Entry 2Y93 (X-ray diffraction, 2.22 A resolution); this record covers chains A and B.

# Chain A (and B)
Name: Cis-2,3-dihydrobiphenyl-2,3-diol dehydrogenase
Organism: Comamonas testosteroni
Notes: EC 1.3.1.56; chain B of this document is another copy of the same molecule, construct and numbering; everything in this record applies to it too
Reference sequence: Q46381 (BPHB_COMTE); residue numbers follow UniProt; this construct covers 1-281
Amino-acid sequence (281 residues; each row starts with the number of its first residue):
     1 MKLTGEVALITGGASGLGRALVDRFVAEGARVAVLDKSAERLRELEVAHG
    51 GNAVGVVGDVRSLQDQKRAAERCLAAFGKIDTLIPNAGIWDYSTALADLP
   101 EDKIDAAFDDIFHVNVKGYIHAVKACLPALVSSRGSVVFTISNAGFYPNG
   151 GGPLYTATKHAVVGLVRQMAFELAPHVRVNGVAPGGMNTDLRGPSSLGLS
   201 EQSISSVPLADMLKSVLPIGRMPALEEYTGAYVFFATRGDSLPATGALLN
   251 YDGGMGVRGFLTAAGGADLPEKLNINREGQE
Disordered / not traced: 199-205, 277-281
Curated features (UniProtKB/Swiss-Prot):
  - active site: Y155 (Proton acceptor)
  - binding site (substrate): S142
Reported in the primary citation:
  - self-association interface (contacts with another copy of this molecule); pairs are residue here / residue on that copy: F171-G265, H176-A267, G266-A174, F234, F235
  - catalytic residues: S142, Y155, K159 (by similarity / conservation)
  - catalytic residues: N115 (citing earlier work)
  - specificity-determining residues: N143 (proposed by the authors, not directly observed)

# Chain A / chain B interface
Contacting residue pairs (113):
  K2(A) - K2(B)
  K2(A) - D240(B)  salt bridge
  R24(A) - D240(B)  salt bridge
  L127(A) - L273(B)  hydrophobic
  P128(A) - L273(B)  hydrophobic
  P128(A) - I275(B)
  V131(A) - L273(B)  hydrophobic
  V131(A) - I275(B)  hydrophobic
  S132(A) - I275(B)
  R167(A) - V257(B)
  A170(A) - V257(B)  hydrophobic
  F171(A) - V257(B)
  F171(A) - G259(B)
  F171(A) - T262(B)
  F171(A) - A263(B)
  F171(A) - A264(B)
  F171(A) - G265(B)  hydrogen bond (backbone-backbone)
  E172(A) - G265(B)
  E172(A) - G266(B)  hydrogen bond (backbone-backbone)
  E172(A) - L269(B)
  L173(A) - L269(B)  hydrophobic
  A174(A) - P218(B)
  A174(A) - A264(B)
  A174(A) - G265(B)
  A174(A) - G266(B)  hydrogen bond (backbone-backbone)
  A174(A) - A267(B)
  P175(A) - P218(B)
  P175(A) - I219(B)
  P175(A) - A264(B)
  P175(A) - G266(B)
  H176(A) - G266(B)
  H176(A) - A267(B)
  H176(A) - P270(B)
  P218(A) - A174(B)
  P218(A) - P175(B)
  I219(A) - P175(B)
  I219(A) - T245(B)
  R221(A) - L242(B)
  P223(A) - L242(B)  hydrophobic
  E227(A) - D240(B)
  E227(A) - L242(B)
  E227(A) - P243(B)
  Y228(A) - P243(B)  hydrophobic
  G230(A) - F234(B)
  G230(A) - D240(B)
  A231(A) - F234(B)
  A231(A) - D240(B)
  F234(A) - G230(B)
  F234(A) - A231(B)
  F234(A) - L249(B)  hydrophobic
  F234(A) - Y251(B)  hydrophobic
  F235(A) - L249(B)  hydrophobic
  D240(A) - K2(B)  salt bridge
  D240(A) - R24(B)  salt bridge
  D240(A) - E227(B)
  D240(A) - G230(B)
  D240(A) - Y251(B)  hydrogen bond (backbone-side chain)
  L242(A) - I219(B)
  L242(A) - R221(B)
  L242(A) - E227(B)
  P243(A) - E227(B)
  P243(A) - Y228(B)  hydrophobic
  P243(A) - Y251(B)
  P243(A) - D252(B)
  P243(A) - G253(B)  hydrogen bond (backbone-backbone)
  A244(A) - Y251(B)  hydrophobic
  T245(A) - I219(B)
  T245(A) - G253(B)
  T245(A) - G254(B)
  T245(A) - V257(B)
  A247(A) - N250(B)
  L248(A) - L248(B)
  L249(A) - F234(B)  hydrophobic
  L249(A) - F235(B)  hydrophobic
  L249(A) - A247(B)  hydrophobic
  N250(A) - A247(B)
  Y251(A) - D240(B)  hydrogen bond (side chain-backbone)
  Y251(A) - P243(B)
  Y251(A) - A244(B)  hydrophobic
  D252(A) - P243(B)
  G253(A) - P243(B)  hydrogen bond (backbone-backbone)
  G253(A) - T245(B)
  G254(A) - T245(B)
  V257(A) - R167(B)
  V257(A) - A170(B)  hydrophobic
  V257(A) - F171(B)
  V257(A) - T245(B)
  V257(A) - G246(B)
  G259(A) - F171(B)
  T262(A) - F171(B)
  A263(A) - F171(B)
  A264(A) - F171(B)
  A264(A) - A174(B)
  A264(A) - P175(B)
  G265(A) - F171(B)  hydrogen bond (backbone-backbone)
  G265(A) - E172(B)
  G265(A) - A174(B)
  G266(A) - E172(B)  hydrogen bond (backbone-backbone)
  G266(A) - A174(B)  hydrogen bond (backbone-backbone)
  G266(A) - P175(B)
  G266(A) - H176(B)
  A267(A) - A174(B)
  A267(A) - P175(B)
  A267(A) - H176(B)  hydrogen bond (backbone-side chain)
  L269(A) - E172(B)
  L269(A) - L173(B)  hydrophobic
  P270(A) - V131(B)
  P270(A) - H176(B)
  L273(A) - L127(B)  hydrophobic
  L273(A) - P128(B)  hydrophobic
  L273(A) - V131(B)  hydrophobic
  I275(A) - P128(B)
  I275(A) - S132(B)
Other interface residues (no listed pair), chain A (56 interface residues in all): R134, R178, G220, G239, S241, G246, R258
Other interface residues (no listed pair), chain B (54 interface residues in all): G220, P223, G239, S241, R258

# Summary
56 residues of chain A and 54 residues of chain B are in contact, with 11 hydrogen bonds and 4 salt bridges.
Polar contacts include K2(A)-D240(B), R24(A)-D240(B) and D240(A)-Y251(B). From UniProt: active-site residue
Y155(A) and substrate-binding residue S142(A) on chain A. From the paper: catalytic residues S142(A), Y155(A)
and K159(A) among others; the specificity determinant N143(A).
Both chains are Cis-2,3-dihydrobiphenyl-2,3-diol dehydrogenase (Comamonas testosteroni). Entry 2Y93 (Crystal
Structure of cis-Biphenyl-2,3-dihydrodiol-2,3-dehydrogenase (BphB)from Pandoraea pnomenusa strain B-356) was
determined by X-ray diffraction (same publication as 2Y99, 3ZV3, 3ZV4, 3ZV5 and 3ZV6).
